PDB entry 7QPJ | X-ray diffraction, 1.54 A resolution | chains C and A of the 5 polymer chains in the assembly

[Chain C]
Protein: MHC class I antigen
Source organism: Homo sapiens
Reference sequence: Q861F7 (Q861F7_HUMAN); residues 2-277 here correspond to UniProt positions 1-276 (UniProt number = residue number - 1)
Sequence (277 residues; each row starts with the number of its first residue):
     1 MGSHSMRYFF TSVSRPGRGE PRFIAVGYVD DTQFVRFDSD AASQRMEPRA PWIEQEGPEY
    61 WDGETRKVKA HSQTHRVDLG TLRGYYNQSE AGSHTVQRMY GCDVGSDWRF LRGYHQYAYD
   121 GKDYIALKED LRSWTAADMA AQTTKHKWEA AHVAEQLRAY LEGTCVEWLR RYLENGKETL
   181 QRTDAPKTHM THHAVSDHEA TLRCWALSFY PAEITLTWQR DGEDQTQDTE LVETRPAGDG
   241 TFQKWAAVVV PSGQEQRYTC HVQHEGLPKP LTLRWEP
Unresolved in the structure: 1
Disulfides: Cys-102/Cys-165, Cys-204/Cys-260
Construct notes: initiating methionine (1)

[Chain A]
Protein: T-cell receptor alpha chain
Source organism: Homo sapiens
Sequence (206 residues; row label = number of the first residue in the row):
     1 MQKEVEQNSG PLSVPEGAIA SLNCTYSDRG SSSFFWYRQY SGKSPELIMS IYANGDKEDG
    61 RFTAQLNKAS QYVSLLIRDS QPSDSATYLC AVRGTGRRAL TFGSGTRLQV QPNIQNPDPA
   121 VYQLRDSKSS DKSVCLFTDF DSQTNVSQSK DSDVYITDKC VLDMRSMDFK SNSAVAWSNK
   181 SDFACANAFN NSIIPEDTFF PSPESS
Unresolved in the structure: 1-2, 203-206
Disulfides: Cys-24/Cys-90, Cys-135/Cys-185

[Chain C / chain A interface]
Contacting residue pairs (12):
  Gly-63(C) with Thr-95(A)
  Arg-66(C) with Thr-95(A), hydrogen bond (side chain-backbone); Gly-96(A); Arg-97(A)
  Lys-67(C) with Thr-95(A); Gly-96(A)
  Ala-70(C) with Arg-98(A)
  Glu-155(C) with Tyr-52(A); Lys-57(A), salt bridge
  Gln-156(C) with Tyr-52(A)
  Ala-159(C) with Tyr-52(A), hydrophobic
  Thr-164(C) with Lys-68(A)
Interface residues without a listed pair, chain C (10 interface residues in all): Glu-59, His-71
Interface residues without a listed pair, chain A (12 interface residues in all): Arg-29, Ser-33, Ser-50, Ala-53, Arg-93

[Overview]
10 residues of chain C and 12 residues of chain A are in contact, with 1 hydrogen bond and 1 salt bridge.
Polar contacts include Glu-155(C)/Lys-57(A) and Arg-66(C)/Thr-95(A).
Chain C is MHC class I antigen and chain A is T-cell receptor alpha chain, both from Homo sapiens; the
structure, Crystal structure of engineered TCR (756) complexed to HLA-A*02:01 presenting MAGE-A10 9-mer
peptide, was determined by X-ray diffraction (same publication as 7PBC, 7PDW and 7PDX).
